Entry 6MG4 (X-ray diffraction, 1.75 A resolution); this record covers chains A and B.

== Chain A (and B) ==
Protein: JTO light chain
From: Homo sapiens
Notes: chain B of this document is another copy of the same molecule, construct and numbering; everything in this record applies to it too
Amino-acid sequence (217 residues; each row starts with the number of its first residue; note: 4 numbers in that range are skipped by the numbering (no residue carries them; nothing is unmodelled there); a row labelled like 27A-27B holds insertion residues (27A, then the next letters in order); numbering starts at 0):
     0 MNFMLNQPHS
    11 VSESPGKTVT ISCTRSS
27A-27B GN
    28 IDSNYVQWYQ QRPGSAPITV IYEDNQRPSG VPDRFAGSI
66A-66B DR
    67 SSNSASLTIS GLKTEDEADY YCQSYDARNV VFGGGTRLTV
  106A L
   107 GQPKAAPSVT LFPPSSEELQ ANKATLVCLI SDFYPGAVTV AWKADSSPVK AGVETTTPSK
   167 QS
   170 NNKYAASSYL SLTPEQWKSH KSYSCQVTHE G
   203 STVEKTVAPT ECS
Not modelled in the structure: 0, 215
Disulfides: Cys-23/Cys-88, Cys-134/Cys-194
Reported in the primary citation:
  - self-association interface (contacts with another copy of this molecule); pairs are residue here / residue on that copy: Phe-98/Pro-44, Cys-214/Cys-214 (disulfide)

== How chain A and chain B interact ==
Pairs across the interface (70; chain A residue first):
  Tyr-36(A) / Val-96(B)
  Tyr-36(A) / Phe-98(B)  hydrophobic
  Gln-38(A) / Gln-38(B)  hydrogen bond
  Gln-38(A) / Tyr-87(B)  hydrogen bond
  Ser-42(A) / Tyr-87(B)
  Ala-43(A) / Tyr-87(B)  hydrophobic
  Ala-43(A) / Gly-99(B)
  Pro-44(A) / Tyr-87(B)
  Pro-44(A) / Phe-98(B)
  Thr-46(A) / Asn-95(B)
  Thr-46(A) / Val-96(B)  hydrogen bond (side chain-backbone)
  Tyr-49(A) / Arg-94(B)
  Tyr-49(A) / Asn-95(B)
  Pro-55(A) / Asn-95(B)
  Tyr-87(A) / Gln-38(B)
  Tyr-87(A) / Ser-42(B)  hydrogen bond (side chain-backbone)
  Tyr-87(A) / Ala-43(B)  hydrophobic
  Tyr-91(A) / Tyr-91(B)  hydrogen bond
  Arg-94(A) / Tyr-49(B)
  Arg-94(A) / Glu-50(B)
  Asn-95(A) / Tyr-49(B)
  Val-96(A) / Tyr-36(B)
  Val-96(A) / Thr-46(B)
  Phe-98(A) / Tyr-36(B)  hydrophobic
  Phe-98(A) / Pro-44(B)
  Gly-99(A) / Ala-43(B)
  Thr-116(A) / Ser-121(B)
  Thr-116(A) / Glu-124(B)
  Leu-117(A) / Ser-121(B)
  Phe-118(A) / Phe-118(B)  hydrophobic
  Phe-118(A) / Pro-119(B)
  Phe-118(A) / Glu-124(B)
  Phe-118(A) / Thr-131(B)
  Phe-118(A) / Val-133(B)  hydrophobic
  Pro-119(A) / Phe-118(B)
  Ser-121(A) / Leu-117(B)
  Glu-123(A) / Lys-207(B)  salt bridge
  Glu-124(A) / Thr-116(B)
  Glu-124(A) / Phe-118(B)
  Lys-129(A) / Ser-114(B)
  Thr-131(A) / Phe-118(B)
  Thr-131(A) / Leu-135(B)
  Val-133(A) / Phe-118(B)  hydrophobic
  Val-133(A) / Leu-135(B)  hydrophobic
  Leu-135(A) / Thr-131(B)
  Leu-135(A) / Tyr-178(B)  hydrophobic
  Ser-137(A) / Tyr-178(B)
  Glu-160(A) / Gln-167(B)  hydrogen bond
  Glu-160(A) / Ser-168(B)  hydrogen bond
  Thr-161(A) / Gln-167(B)  hydrogen bond (backbone-side chain)
  Thr-162(A) / Ser-165(B)
  Thr-162(A) / Gln-167(B)
  Thr-162(A) / Ala-174(B)
  Thr-163(A) / Ser-165(B)  hydrogen bond (backbone-side chain)
  Ser-165(A) / Thr-162(B)
  Ser-165(A) / Thr-163(B)  hydrogen bond (side chain-backbone)
  Gln-167(A) / Glu-160(B)  hydrogen bond
  Gln-167(A) / Thr-161(B)  hydrogen bond (side chain-backbone)
  Gln-167(A) / Thr-162(B)
  Gln-167(A) / Tyr-178(B)
  Ser-168(A) / Glu-160(B)  hydrogen bond
  Ala-174(A) / Thr-162(B)
  Ala-174(A) / Tyr-178(B)
  Ser-176(A) / Ser-176(B)  hydrogen bond
  Tyr-178(A) / Leu-135(B)  hydrophobic
  Tyr-178(A) / Ser-137(B)
  Tyr-178(A) / Gln-167(B)
  Tyr-178(A) / Ala-174(B)
  Lys-207(A) / Glu-123(B)  salt bridge
  Cys-214(A) / Cys-214(B)  disulfide
Also at the interface, not in a pair above, chain A (46 interface residues in all): Gln-34, Glu-50, Ser-56, Gly-100, Ser-114, Pro-120, Thr-208
Also at the interface, not in a pair above, chain B (45 interface residues in all): Pro-55, Ala-93, Gly-100, Pro-120, Lys-129, Ala-175
Inter-chain disulfides: Cys-214(A)/Cys-214(B)

== Summary ==
Chain A and chain B form an interface of 46 and 45 residues respectively, with 1 disulfide bond, 14 hydrogen
bonds and 2 salt bridges. Polar pairs include Glu-123(A)/Lys-207(B), Gln-38(A)/Gln-38(B) and
Gln-38(A)/Tyr-87(B). The paper reports a self-association interface involving Phe-98(A) and Cys-214(A).
Chain A and chain B are both JTO light chain (Homo sapiens); the structure, Structure of full-length human
lambda-6A light chain JTO, was determined by X-ray diffraction (same publication as 6MG5).
